PDB entry 4XMM | X-ray diffraction, 7.38 A resolution (low resolution: residue-level contacts below are approximate; hydrogen-bond / salt-bridge calls are withheld) | chains B and F of the 8 polymer chains in the assembly

Chain B:
Molecule: Nucleoporin NUP145
Source organism: Saccharomyces cerevisiae S288c
Notes: EC 3.4.21.-
UniProtKB: P49687 (NU145_YEAST); residues 75-712 here correspond to UniProt positions 680-1317 (UniProt number = residue number + 605)
Amino-acid sequence (652 residues; numbered 61 to 712; the number before each row is that of its first residue):
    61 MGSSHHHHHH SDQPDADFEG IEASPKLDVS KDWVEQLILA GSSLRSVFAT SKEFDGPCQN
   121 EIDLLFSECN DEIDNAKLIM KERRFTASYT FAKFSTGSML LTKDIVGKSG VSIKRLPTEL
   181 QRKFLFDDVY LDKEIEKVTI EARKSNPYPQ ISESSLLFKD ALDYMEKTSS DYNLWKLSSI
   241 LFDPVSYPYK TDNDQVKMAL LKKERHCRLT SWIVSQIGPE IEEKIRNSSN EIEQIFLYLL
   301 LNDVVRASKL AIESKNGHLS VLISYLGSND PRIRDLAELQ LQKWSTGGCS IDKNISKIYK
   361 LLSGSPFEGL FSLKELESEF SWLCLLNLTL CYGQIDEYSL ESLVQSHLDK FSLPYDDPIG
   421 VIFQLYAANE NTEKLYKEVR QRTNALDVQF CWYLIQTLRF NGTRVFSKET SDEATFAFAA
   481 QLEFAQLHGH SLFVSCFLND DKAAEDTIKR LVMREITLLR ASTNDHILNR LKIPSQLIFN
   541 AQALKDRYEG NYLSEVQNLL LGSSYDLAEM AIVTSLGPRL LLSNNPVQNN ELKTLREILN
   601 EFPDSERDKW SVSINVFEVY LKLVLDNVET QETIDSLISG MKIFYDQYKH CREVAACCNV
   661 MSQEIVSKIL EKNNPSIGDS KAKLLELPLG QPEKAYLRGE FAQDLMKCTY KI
Disordered / not traced: 61-91, 100-148, 551-553, 561-565, 577-586, 603-611, 625-630, 646-653, 674-680, 690-702
Differences from the reference sequence: initiating methionine (61); expression tag (62-74)
UniProt features mapped onto this chain:
  - modified residue: Ser84 (Phosphoserine), Thr146 (Phosphothreonine)

Chain F:
Molecule: Nucleoporin NUP84
Source organism: Saccharomyces cerevisiae S288c
UniProtKB: P52891 (NUP84_YEAST); residue numbers follow UniProt; this construct covers 1-451
Amino-acid sequence (454 residues; each row starts with the number of its first residue; numbers below 1 keep their minus sign (Gly-2 is residue -2)):
    -2 GPHMELSPTY QTERFTKFSD TLKEFKIEQN NEQNPIDPFN IIREFRSAAG QLALDLANSG
    58 DESNVISSKD WELEARFWHL VELLLVFRNA DLDLDEMELH PYNSRGLFEK KLMQDNKQLY
   118 QIWIVMVWLK ENTYVMERPK NVPTSKWLNS ITSGGLKSCD LDFPLRENTN VLDVKDKEED
   178 HIFFKYIYEL ILAGAIDEAL EEAKLSDNIS ICMILCGIQE YLNPVIDTQI ANEFNTQQGI
   238 KKHSLWRRTV YSLSQQAGLD PYERAIYSYL SGAIPNQEVL QYSDWESDLH IHLNQILQTE
   298 IENYLLENNQ VGTDELILPL PSHALTVQEV LNRVASRHPS ESEHPIRVLM ASVILDSLPS
   358 VIHSSVEMLL DVVKGTEASN DIIDKPYLLR IVTHLAICLD IINPGSVEEV DKSKLITTYI
   418 SLLKLQGLYE NIPIYATFLN ESDCLEACSF ILSS
Disordered / not traced: -2 to 6, 27-33, 368-377, 443-451
Differences from the reference sequence: expression tag (-2 to 0)

Interface between chain B and chain F:
Pairs across the interface - 71 pairs, chain B then chain F:
  Tyr247(B) with Tyr99(F)
  Tyr249(B) with Tyr99(F)
  Lys250(B) with Tyr99(F)
  Asp252(B) with Thr225(F)
  Gln255(B) with Val222(F)
  Val256(B) with Val222(F); Ile223(F)
  Ala259(B) with Val222(F)
  Leu260(B) with Ile223(F)
  Ile292(B) with Arg163(F)
  Val305(B) with Leu242(F); Ile314(F)
  Ser308(B) with Thr246(F)
  Lys309(B) with Ile314(F)
  Ile312(B) with Thr246(F); Ser249(F); Gln253(F)
  Ser314(B) with Arg163(F)
  Lys315(B) with Leu162(F); Gln253(F); Ala254(F)
  Asn316(B) with Asp159(F); Arg163(F)
  Gly317(B) with Asp159(F); Leu162(F); Leu250(F)
  His318(B) with Leu158(F); Asp159(F); Leu162(F); Ile208(F); Leu250(F); Leu256(F); Glu260(F); Tyr264(F)
  Leu319(B) with Asp159(F)
  Ser320(B) with Asp159(F); Thr246(F)
  Val321(B) with Ile211(F); Thr246(F); Leu250(F)
  Leu322(B) with Ser207(F); Met210(F)
  Ser324(B) with Trp243(F)
  Tyr325(B) with Met210(F); Ile211(F); Gly214(F); Trp243(F)
  Ser328(B) with Gly236(F); Ile237(F)
  Arg332(B) with Cys213(F)
  Ile333(B) with Met210(F); Cys213(F)
  Leu336(B) with Ile206(F)
  Lys343(B) with Asp204(F)
  Trp344(B) with Cys156(F)
  Cys349(B) with Leu153(F)
  Ser350(B) with Leu153(F); Lys154(F); Ser155(F); Cys156(F)
  Ile351(B) with Lys154(F); Ser155(F); Cys156(F)
  Asp352(B) with Lys154(F); Ser155(F); Arg163(F)
  Ile355(B) with Ser155(F); Asp157(F); Arg163(F)
  Tyr359(B) with Ser207(F)
  Asp396(B) with Gln234(F)
Also at the interface, not in a pair above, chain B (45 interface residues in all): Thr251, Lys263, Val304, Gly327, Asn329, Asp330, Ala337, Gln340
Also at the interface, not in a pair above, chain F (47 interface residues in all): Ile148, Cys209, Leu212, Gln216, Tyr218, Asn220, Gln226, Gln235, Lys238, Lys239, Val247, Asp311

In short:
45 residues of chain B and 47 residues of chain F are in contact.
Chain B is Nucleoporin NUP145 and chain F is Nucleoporin NUP84, both from Saccharomyces cerevisiae S288c; the
structure, Structure of the yeast coat nucleoporin complex, space group C2, was determined by X-ray
diffraction, deposited together with 4XMN.
